Entry 7PD6 (X-ray diffraction, 2.00 A resolution); this record covers chains AaA and BaB of the 5 polymer chains in the assembly.

# Chain AaA (and BaB)
Protein: Acetylcholine-binding protein
Organism: Lymnaea stagnalis
Notes: chain BaB of this document is another copy of the same molecule, construct and numbering; everything in this record applies to it too
Reference sequence: P58154 (ACHP_LYMST); residues 2-210 here correspond to UniProt positions 21-229 (UniProt number = residue number + 19)
Amino-acid sequence (210 residues; numbered 1 to 210; the number before each row is that of its first residue):
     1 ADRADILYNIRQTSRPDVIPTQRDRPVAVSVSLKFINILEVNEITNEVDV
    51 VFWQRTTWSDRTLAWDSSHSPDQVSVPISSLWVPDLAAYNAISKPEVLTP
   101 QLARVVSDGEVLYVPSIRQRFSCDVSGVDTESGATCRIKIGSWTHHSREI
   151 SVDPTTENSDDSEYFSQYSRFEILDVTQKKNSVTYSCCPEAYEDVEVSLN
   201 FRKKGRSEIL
Unresolved in the structure: 22-23, 156-159, 189, 205-210 (chain BaB: 1, 205-210)
Disulfide bonds: C123-C136, C187-C188
Differences from the reference sequence: expression tag (1); engineered mutation R55 (Gln74 in P58154), D66 (Asn85 in P58154), V114 (Met133 in P58154)
Small-molecule neighbours:
  - Sulfoxaflor (7II), molecule 1: W53, L102, A103, R104, L112, Y113, V114
  - Sulfoxaflor (7II), molecule 2: Y89, S142, W143, T144, V183, Y185, C187, C188, Y192

# How chain AaA and chain BaB interact
Residue-residue contacts (48):
  R15(AaA) - A4(BaB)
  D17(AaA) - L7(BaB)
  D17(AaA) - R11(BaB)  salt bridge
  D17(AaA) - P77(BaB)
  V18(AaA) - R3(BaB)
  V18(AaA) - A4(BaB)
  V18(AaA) - L7(BaB)  hydrophobic
  I19(AaA) - R3(BaB)
  T21(AaA) - R3(BaB)  hydrogen bond
  I44(AaA) - R170(BaB)
  T45(AaA) - Y168(BaB)
  T45(AaA) - R170(BaB)
  N46(AaA) - Y168(BaB)  hydrogen bond (side chain-backbone)
  E47(AaA) - L39(BaB)
  D85(AaA) - P100(BaB)
  D85(AaA) - L102(BaB)
  L86(AaA) - P100(BaB)
  A87(AaA) - P100(BaB)
  I92(AaA) - N37(BaB)
  I92(AaA) - R118(BaB)  hydrogen bond (backbone-side chain)
  S93(AaA) - L98(BaB)
  K94(AaA) - E96(BaB)
  K94(AaA) - V97(BaB)  hydrogen bond (side chain-backbone)
  K94(AaA) - L98(BaB)
  P95(AaA) - L98(BaB)
  S122(AaA) - N37(BaB)  hydrogen bond
  S122(AaA) - S166(BaB)
  C123(AaA) - Y168(BaB)  hydrophobic
  D124(AaA) - Y168(BaB)
  W143(AaA) - W53(BaB)
  W143(AaA) - T99(BaB)
  W143(AaA) - P100(BaB)
  W143(AaA) - V114(BaB)  hydrogen bond (side chain-backbone)
  T144(AaA) - S75(BaB)  hydrogen bond
  T144(AaA) - L102(BaB)
  T144(AaA) - R104(BaB)  hydrogen bond (backbone-side chain)
  H145(AaA) - S75(BaB)  hydrogen bond
  H145(AaA) - R104(BaB)
  H146(AaA) - R104(BaB)
  E149(AaA) - R3(BaB)  salt bridge
  E149(AaA) - R104(BaB)  salt bridge
  Y185(AaA) - W53(BaB)  hydrophobic
  Y185(AaA) - E163(BaB)
  Y185(AaA) - Y164(BaB)  hydrophobic
  S186(AaA) - E163(BaB)  hydrogen bond
  S186(AaA) - Y164(BaB)
  C187(AaA) - R55(BaB)  hydrogen bond (backbone-side chain)
  C187(AaA) - Y164(BaB)  hydrogen bond (backbone-side chain)
Also at the interface, not in a pair above, chain AaA (30 interface residues in all): Y89, A91, C188
Also at the interface, not in a pair above, chain BaB (29 interface residues in all): V51, Q73, L112, P115, S116

# In short
Chain AaA and chain BaB form an interface of 30 and 29 residues respectively; the contacts include 12 hydrogen
bonds and 3 salt bridges. Among the polar pairs are D17(AaA)-R11(BaB), E149(AaA)-R3(BaB) and
E149(AaA)-R104(BaB). Ligands of chain AaA: Sulfoxaflor.
Both chains are Acetylcholine-binding protein (Lymnaea stagnalis). Entry 7PD6 (Crystal structure of Lymnaea
stagnalis Acetylcholine-binding protein (Ls-AChBP) Q55R/M114V double mutant complexed with Sulfoxaflor) was
determined by X-ray diffraction (same publication as 7PDB, 7PDR, 7PE5 and 7PE6).
